7BGY - chains A and C of the 4 polymer chains in the assembly; structure by electron microscopy, 2.90 A resolution.

# Chain A
Protein: Potassium-transporting ATPase potassium-binding subunit
From: Escherichia coli K-12
UniProtKB: P03959 (KDPA_ECOLI); numbering as in UniProt (aligned over 1-557)
Chain sequence (557 residues; each row starts with the number of its first residue):
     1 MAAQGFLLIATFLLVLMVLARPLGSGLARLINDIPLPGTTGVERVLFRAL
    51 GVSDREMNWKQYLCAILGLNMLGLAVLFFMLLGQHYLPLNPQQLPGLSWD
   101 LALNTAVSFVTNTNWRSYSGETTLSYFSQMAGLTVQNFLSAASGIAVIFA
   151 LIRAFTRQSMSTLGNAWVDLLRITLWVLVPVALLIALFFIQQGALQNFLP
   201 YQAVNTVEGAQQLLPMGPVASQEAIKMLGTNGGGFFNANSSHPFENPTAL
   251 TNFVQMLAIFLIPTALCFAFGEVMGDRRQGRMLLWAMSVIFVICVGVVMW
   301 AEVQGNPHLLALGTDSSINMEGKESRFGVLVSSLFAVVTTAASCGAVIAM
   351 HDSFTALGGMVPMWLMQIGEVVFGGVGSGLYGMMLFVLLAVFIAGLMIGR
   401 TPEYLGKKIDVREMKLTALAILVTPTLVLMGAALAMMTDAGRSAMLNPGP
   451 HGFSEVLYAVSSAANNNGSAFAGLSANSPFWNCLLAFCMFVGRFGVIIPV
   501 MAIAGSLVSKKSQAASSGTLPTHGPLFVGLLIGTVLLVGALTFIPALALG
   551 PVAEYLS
Differences from the reference sequence: engineered mutation R116 (Gln in P03959)
Ligand contacts:
  - 9Y0 ((2R)-3-(((2-aminoethoxy)(hydroxy)phosphoryl)oxy)-2-(palmitoyloxy)propyl (E)-octadec-9-enoate): I393, M397, P521, H523, G524, P525, L526, F527, G529, L530, G533, T534, L537, V538
  - phosphatidylethanolamine (PEV; (1S)-2-{[(2-aminoethoxy)(hydroxy)phosphoryl]oxy}-1-[(palmitoyloxy)methyl]ethyl stearate): L74, W99, L103, V107, L434, P479, F480, C483, L484, A486, F487, F490
Curated features (UniProtKB/Swiss-Prot):
  - mutagenesis: G232 (G232A/S: Decrease in K(+) affinity and loss of cation selectivity)
What the authors report for this chain:
  - mutagenesis - Q116R: decreased binding to K+ (citing earlier work)

# Chain C
Protein: Potassium-transporting ATPase KdpC subunit
From: Escherichia coli K-12
UniProtKB: P03961 (KDPC_ECOLI); numbering as in UniProt (aligned over 1-190)
Chain sequence (208 residues; each row starts with the number of its first residue):
     1 MSGLRPALSTFIFLLLITGGVYPLLTTVLGQWWFPWQANGSLIREGDTVR
    51 GSALIGQNFTGNGYFHGRPSATAEMPYNPQASGGSNLAVSNPELDKLIAA
   101 RVAALRAANPDASASVPVELVTASASGLDNNITPQAAAWQIPRVAKARNL
   151 SVEQLTQLIAKYSQQPLVKYIGQPVVNIVELNLALDKLDEGTGLVPRGSS
   201 HHHHHHHH
Disordered / not traced: 191-208
Differences from the reference sequence: expression tag (191-208)
Curated features (UniProtKB/Swiss-Prot):
  - mutagenesis: Q140 to L150 (Cell does not grow at low potassium concentrations)

# Chain A / chain C interface
Contacting residue pairs (190):
  Q4(A) - K169(C)  hydrogen bond (side chain-backbone)
  Q4(A) - Y170(C)
  L8(A) - Y170(C)
  T11(A) - Y170(C)  hydrogen bond
  L46(A) - F13(C)  hydrophobic
  A49(A) - R5(C)
  L50(A) - P6(C)
  L50(A) - S9(C)
  L50(A) - F13(C)  hydrophobic
  G51(A) - R5(C)
  G51(A) - P6(C)
  V52(A) - P6(C)  hydrophobic
  V52(A) - T10(C)
  Q61(A) - M1(C)
  C64(A) - S2(C)
  A65(A) - S2(C)
  L72(A) - L8(C)  hydrophobic
  L72(A) - F11(C)  hydrophobic
  G73(A) - F11(C)
  V76(A) - F11(C)  hydrophobic
  Q92(A) - Q80(C)
  E121(A) - P79(C)
  E121(A) - Q80(C)
  E121(A) - S82(C)  hydrogen bond
  T122(A) - Q80(C)
  M130(A) - G19(C)
  M130(A) - P23(C)  hydrophobic
  A131(A) - L15(C)
  V135(A) - L15(C)  hydrophobic
  V135(A) - T18(C)
  V135(A) - G19(C)
  F138(A) - T18(C)
  F138(A) - Y22(C)  hydrophobic
  L139(A) - F11(C)  hydrophobic
  L139(A) - L14(C)  hydrophobic
  W167(A) - P6(C)
  W167(A) - A7(C)  hydrophobic
  W167(A) - T10(C)
  L171(A) - F13(C)  hydrophobic
  L171(A) - L14(C)  hydrophobic
  T174(A) - L14(C)
  T174(A) - T18(C)
  L175(A) - F13(C)  hydrophobic
  L175(A) - I17(C)  hydrophobic
  V179(A) - T18(C)
  A182(A) - Y22(C)
  L183(A) - T26(C)
  L187(A) - L29(C)  hydrophobic
  L187(A) - W33(C)  hydrophobic
  L187(A) - F34(C)
  I190(A) - G30(C)
  I190(A) - F34(C)  hydrophobic
  I190(A) - Q37(C)
  I190(A) - A38(C)  hydrophobic
  Q191(A) - F34(C)
  Q191(A) - Q37(C)  hydrogen bond (backbone-side chain)
  G193(A) - Q37(C)
  G193(A) - L54(C)
  A194(A) - Q37(C)
  A194(A) - A38(C)
  L195(A) - A38(C)
  L195(A) - N39(C)
  L195(A) - G40(C)
  Q196(A) - P23(C)
  Q196(A) - T26(C)  hydrogen bond
  Q196(A) - T27(C)  hydrogen bond
  Q196(A) - Q31(C)  hydrogen bond (backbone-side chain)
  Q196(A) - A38(C)  hydrogen bond (backbone-backbone)
  N197(A) - Q31(C)
  N197(A) - A38(C)
  N197(A) - N39(C)
  F198(A) - T27(C)
  Y201(A) - Q80(C)
  Q202(A) - L42(C)
  Q202(A) - V49(C)
  V204(A) - V49(C)  hydrophobic
  V204(A) - R50(C)
  V204(A) - G51(C)
  N205(A) - T48(C)  hydrogen bond
  N205(A) - V49(C)  hydrogen bond (backbone-backbone)
  N205(A) - R50(C)  hydrogen bond (backbone-side chain)
  T206(A) - R50(C)  hydrogen bond (backbone-side chain)
  T206(A) - Q57(C)
  V207(A) - R50(C)
  V207(A) - Q57(C)  hydrogen bond (backbone-side chain)
  V207(A) - F59(C)  hydrophobic
  V207(A) - Y64(C)
  V207(A) - L183(C)  hydrophobic
  V207(A) - D186(C)
  E208(A) - N58(C)
  E208(A) - F59(C)
  E208(A) - T60(C)  hydrogen bond (side chain-backbone)
  E208(A) - G61(C)  hydrogen bond (side chain-backbone)
  E208(A) - Y64(C)
  Q212(A) - G56(C)
  Q212(A) - Q57(C)
  Q212(A) - Y77(C)  hydrogen bond (side chain-backbone)
  Q212(A) - P79(C)
  L213(A) - P79(C)
  L213(A) - Q80(C)  hydrogen bond (backbone-side chain)
  L214(A) - L42(C)  hydrophobic
  L214(A) - S52(C)
  L214(A) - I55(C)  hydrophobic
  L214(A) - P79(C)  hydrophobic
  L214(A) - Q80(C)
  P215(A) - P79(C)
  P215(A) - Q80(C)
  M216(A) - N39(C)
  S221(A) - Y22(C)  hydrogen bond (backbone-side chain)
  S221(A) - T26(C)
  A224(A) - Y22(C)
  N237(A) - S82(C)  hydrogen bond (side chain-backbone)
  A238(A) - S82(C)
  A238(A) - S126(C)
  S241(A) - A125(C)
  S241(A) - S126(C)  hydrogen bond (backbone-side chain)
  H242(A) - S82(C)
  H242(A) - L128(C)
  P243(A) - L54(C)
  P243(A) - L128(C)
  F244(A) - G40(C)
  F244(A) - S52(C)
  F244(A) - L54(C)  hydrophobic
  F244(A) - I55(C)  hydrophobic
  A249(A) - I171(C)
  N306(A) - V89(C)
  L309(A) - I98(C)  hydrophobic
  L309(A) - V118(C)  hydrophobic
  L312(A) - I98(C)  hydrophobic
  L312(A) - V102(C)
  G313(A) - V102(C)
  G313(A) - R106(C)
  G313(A) - V116(C)
  T314(A) - S115(C)
  T314(A) - V116(C)
  D315(A) - V116(C)  hydrogen bond (backbone-backbone)
  D315(A) - P117(C)
  D315(A) - V118(C)  hydrogen bond (side chain-backbone)
  S316(A) - V118(C)
  I318(A) - V118(C)
  M320(A) - R68(C)  hydrogen bond (backbone-side chain)
  M320(A) - T122(C)  hydrogen bond (backbone-side chain)
  M320(A) - A123(C)
  E321(A) - S85(C)  hydrogen bond
  E321(A) - L94(C)
  E321(A) - T122(C)
  E321(A) - A123(C)  hydrogen bond (side chain-backbone)
  G322(A) - A125(C)
  K323(A) - R68(C)  hydrogen bond (backbone-side chain)
  K323(A) - S124(C)
  E324(A) - R68(C)
  E324(A) - S124(C)
  E324(A) - A125(C)
  E324(A) - S126(C)  hydrogen bond
  E324(A) - D129(C)
  S325(A) - R68(C)
  S325(A) - E119(C)  hydrogen bond
  S325(A) - D129(C)  hydrogen bond (backbone-side chain)
  S325(A) - N131(C)
  S325(A) - I132(C)
  S325(A) - T133(C)
  S325(A) - Q173(C)
  S325(A) - V175(C)
  R326(A) - D129(C)  salt bridge
  R326(A) - G172(C)
  R326(A) - Q173(C)  hydrogen bond (backbone-backbone)
  G328(A) - Q173(C)
  V331(A) - Y170(C)
  V331(A) - I171(C)
  M350(A) - N86(C)  hydrogen bond
  M350(A) - A125(C)
  D352(A) - N86(C)
  D352(A) - A88(C)
  S353(A) - S85(C)  hydrogen bond (side chain-backbone)
  S353(A) - N86(C)
  S353(A) - L87(C)  hydrogen bond (side chain-backbone)
  S353(A) - V89(C)
  F354(A) - V89(C)
  T355(A) - V89(C)
  L446(A) - N86(C)
  N447(A) - N86(C)  hydrogen bond (side chain-backbone)
  N447(A) - L87(C)
  N447(A) - A88(C)  hydrogen bond (side chain-backbone)
  N447(A) - N91(C)  hydrogen bond
  P448(A) - N91(C)
  H451(A) - A88(C)
  F471(A) - N86(C)  hydrogen bond (backbone-side chain)
  A472(A) - N86(C)
  G473(A) - N86(C)
  E554(A) - S90(C)
Interface residues without a listed pair, chain A (112 interface residues in all): L7, R48, G68, L69, S119, T134, A186, L199, A203, Q211, I225, F236, P247, L250, F253, P307, H308, N319, F327, V329, I348, A349, E455
Interface residues without a listed pair, chain C (96 interface residues in all): L25, S41, M75, A81, G83, G84, P92, D95, A99, R101, V121, G127, P166, L167

# Summary
Chain A and chain C form an interface of 112 and 96 residues respectively; the contacts include 38 hydrogen
bonds and 1 salt bridge. Among the polar pairs are R326(A)-D129(C), Q4(A)-K169(C) and T11(A)-Y170(C). Bound to
chain A: phosphatidylethanolamine and compound 9Y0. From the paper: Q116R of chain A reduces binding to K+.
Here chain A is Potassium-transporting ATPase potassium-binding subunit and chain C is Potassium-transporting
ATPase KdpC subunit, both from Escherichia coli K-12. Entry 7BGY (Cryo-EM Structure of KdpFABC in E2Pi state
with MgF4) was determined by electron microscopy (same publication as 7BH1, 7BH2, 7LC3 and 7LC6).
